Entry 6HVR (X-ray diffraction, 2.70 A resolution); this record covers chains I and Y of the 28 polymer chains in the assembly.

Chain I:
Molecule: Proteasome subunit beta type-3
Source organism: Saccharomyces cerevisiae S288C
Notes: EC 3.4.25.1
UniProtKB: P25451 (PSB3_YEAST); residues 0-204 here correspond to UniProt positions 1-205 (UniProt number = residue number + 1)
Sequence (205 residues; numbered 0 to 204; the number before each row is that of its first residue; numbering starts at 0):
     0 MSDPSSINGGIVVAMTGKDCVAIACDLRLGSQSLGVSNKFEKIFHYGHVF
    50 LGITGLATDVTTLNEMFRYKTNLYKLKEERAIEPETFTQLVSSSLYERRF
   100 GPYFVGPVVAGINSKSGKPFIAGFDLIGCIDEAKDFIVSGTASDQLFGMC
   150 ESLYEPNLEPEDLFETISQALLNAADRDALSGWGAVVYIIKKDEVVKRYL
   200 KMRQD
Not modelled in the structure: 0
UniProt features mapped onto this chain:
  - modified residue: S30 (Phosphoserine)
  - cross-link: K69 (Glycyl lysine isopeptide (Lys-Gly) (interchain with G-Cter in ubiquitin))
Metal / ion sites: Mg2+ site 1: A174, D177, S180; Mg2+ site 2: D204 (shared with A165(Y), D168(Y) of chain Y)
Small-molecule neighbours: GRW ((2S)-N-[(2S,3R)-1-[[(2S)-1-[4-(aminomethyl)phenyl]-4-methylsulfonyl-butan-2-yl]amino]-3-oxidanyl-1-oxidanylidene-butan-2-yl]-2-[[(2R)-2-azido-3-phenyl-propanoyl]amino]-4-methyl-pentanamide): R98, D124, L125, I126, C128

Chain Y:
Molecule: Proteasome subunit beta type-5
Source organism: Saccharomyces cerevisiae S288C
Notes: EC 3.4.25.1
UniProtKB: P30656 (PSB5_YEAST); residues 1-212 here correspond to UniProt positions 76-287 (UniProt number = residue number + 75)
Sequence (212 residues; row label = number of the first residue in the row):
     1 TTTLAFRFQGGIIVAVDSRATAGNWVASQTVKKVIEINPFLLGTMAGGAA
    51 DCQFWETWLGSQCRLHELREKERISVAAASKILSNLVYQYKGAGLSMGTM
   101 ICGYTRKEGPTIYYVDSDGTRLKGDIFCVGSGQTFAYGVLDSNYKWDLSV
   151 EDALYLGKRSILAAAHRDAYSGGSVNLYHVTEDGWIYHGNHDVGELFWKV
   201 KEEEGSFNNVIG
Covalently attached groups: compound GRW linked to T1
Metal / ion sites: Mg2+: A165, D168 (shared with D204(I) of chain I)
Small-molecule neighbours: GRW ((2S)-N-[(2S,3R)-1-[[(2S)-1-[4-(aminomethyl)phenyl]-4-methylsulfonyl-butan-2-yl]amino]-3-oxidanyl-1-oxidanylidene-butan-2-yl]-2-[[(2R)-2-azido-3-phenyl-propanoyl]amino]-4-methyl-pentanamide): R19, A20, T21, A22, A27, V31, K32, K33, M45, A46, G47, G48, A49, Q53, G130, S131

How chain I and chain Y interact:
Pairs across the interface - 43 pairs, chain I then chain Y:
  R27(I) with A169(Y)
  S32(I) with R167(Y); D168(Y); A169(Y), hydrogen bond (backbone-backbone); Y170(Y)
  L33(I) with F135(Y), hydrophobic
  G34(I) with R167(Y), hydrogen bond (backbone-side chain)
  V35(I) with R167(Y), hydrogen bond (backbone-side chain)
  N37(I) with N209(Y), hydrogen bond (side chain-backbone); V210(Y)
  K38(I) with N209(Y), hydrogen bond (side chain-backbone); I211(Y)
  Q144(I) with W25(Y)
  D175(I) with Q29(Y)
  R176(I) with W25(Y); V26(Y), hydrogen bond (side chain-backbone); A27(Y), hydrogen bond (side chain-backbone); S28(Y)
  D177(I) with N24(Y); V26(Y)
  A178(I) with N24(Y), hydrogen bond (backbone-backbone); V26(Y); A169(Y); Y170(Y), hydrophobic
  L179(I) with N24(Y)
  W182(I) with H166(Y), hydrogen bond (side chain-backbone); R167(Y)
  K200(I) with W198(Y)
  M201(I) with W198(Y)
  R202(I) with Q29(Y); G173(Y), hydrogen bond (side chain-backbone); D192(Y), salt bridge; G194(Y)
  Q203(I) with H166(Y), hydrogen bond (backbone-side chain); F197(Y); W198(Y); V210(Y)
  D204(I) with R19(Y), salt bridge; A165(Y); S171(Y); G172(Y); G173(Y), hydrogen bond (side chain-backbone); V193(Y)
Other interface residues (no listed pair), chain I (22 interface residues in all): L26, Q31, Y198

Summary:
The interface between chain I and chain Y involves 22 residues on one side and 25 on the other; the contacts
include 12 hydrogen bonds and 2 salt bridges. Polar contacts include R202(I)-D192(Y), D204(I)-R19(Y) and
G34(I)-R167(Y). Chain I binds compound GRW.
Chain I is Proteasome subunit beta type-3 and chain Y is Proteasome subunit beta type-5, both from
Saccharomyces cerevisiae S288C; the structure, Yeast 20S proteasome with human beta2i (1-53) in complex with
16, was determined by X-ray diffraction together with 6HTB, 6HTC, 6HTD, 6HTP, 6HTR, 6HUB and 30 further
entries from the same study.
